Entry 2B7S (X-ray diffraction, 2.12 A resolution); this record covers chain A.

== Chain A ==
Molecule: Fumarate reductase flavoprotein subunit
Organism: Shewanella frigidimarina
Notes: EC 1.3.99.1
UniProt: Q02469 (FRDA_SHEFR); residues 1-571 here correspond to UniProt positions 26-596 (UniProt number = residue number + 25)
Amino-acid sequence (571 residues; row label = number of the first residue in the row):
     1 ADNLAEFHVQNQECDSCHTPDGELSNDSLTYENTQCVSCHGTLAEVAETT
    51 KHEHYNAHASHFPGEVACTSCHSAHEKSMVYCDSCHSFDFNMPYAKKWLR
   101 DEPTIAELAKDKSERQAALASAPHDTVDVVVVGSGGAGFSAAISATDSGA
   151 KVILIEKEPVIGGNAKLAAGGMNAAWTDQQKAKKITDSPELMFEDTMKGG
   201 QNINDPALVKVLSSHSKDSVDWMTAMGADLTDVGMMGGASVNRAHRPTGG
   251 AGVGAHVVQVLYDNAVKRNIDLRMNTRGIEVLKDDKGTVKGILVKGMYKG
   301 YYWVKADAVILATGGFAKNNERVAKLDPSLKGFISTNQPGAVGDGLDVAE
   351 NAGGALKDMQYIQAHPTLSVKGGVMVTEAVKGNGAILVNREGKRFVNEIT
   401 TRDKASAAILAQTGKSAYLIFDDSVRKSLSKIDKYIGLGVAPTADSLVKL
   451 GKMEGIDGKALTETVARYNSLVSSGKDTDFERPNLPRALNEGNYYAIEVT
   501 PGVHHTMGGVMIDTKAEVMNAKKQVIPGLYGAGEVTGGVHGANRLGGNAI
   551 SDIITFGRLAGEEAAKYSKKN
Disordered / not traced: 569-571
Differences from the reference sequence: engineered mutation Lys-381 (Arg406 in Q02469)
Covalently attached groups: heme (HEM) linked to Cys-14, Cys-17, Cys-36, Cys-39, Cys-68, Cys-71, Cys-82, Cys-85

== Overview ==
Chain A is Fumarate reductase flavoprotein subunit (Shewanella frigidimarina); the structure, R381K mutant of
flavocytochrome c3, was determined by X-ray diffraction (same publication as 2B7R).
